PDB entry 7M7H | electron microscopy, 4.10 A resolution (low resolution: residue-level contacts below are approximate; hydrogen-bond / salt-bridge calls are withheld) | chains B and F of the 6 polymer chains in the assembly

== Chain B ==
Name: EryAI, 6-deoxyerythronolide-B synthase EryA3, modules 5 and 6 chimera
From: Saccharopolyspora erythraea
Notes: EC 2.3.1.94; fragment: EryA1  + EryA3
UniProt: chimeric construct of Q5UNP6, Q03133: residues 32-1485 from Q5UNP6 (Q5UNP6_SACER) positions 557-2010 (UniProt number = residue number + 525); residues 1491-1767 from Q03133 positions 2896-3172 (UniProt number = residue number + 1405)
Sequence (1784 residues; numbered 1 to 1784; the number before each row is that of its first residue):
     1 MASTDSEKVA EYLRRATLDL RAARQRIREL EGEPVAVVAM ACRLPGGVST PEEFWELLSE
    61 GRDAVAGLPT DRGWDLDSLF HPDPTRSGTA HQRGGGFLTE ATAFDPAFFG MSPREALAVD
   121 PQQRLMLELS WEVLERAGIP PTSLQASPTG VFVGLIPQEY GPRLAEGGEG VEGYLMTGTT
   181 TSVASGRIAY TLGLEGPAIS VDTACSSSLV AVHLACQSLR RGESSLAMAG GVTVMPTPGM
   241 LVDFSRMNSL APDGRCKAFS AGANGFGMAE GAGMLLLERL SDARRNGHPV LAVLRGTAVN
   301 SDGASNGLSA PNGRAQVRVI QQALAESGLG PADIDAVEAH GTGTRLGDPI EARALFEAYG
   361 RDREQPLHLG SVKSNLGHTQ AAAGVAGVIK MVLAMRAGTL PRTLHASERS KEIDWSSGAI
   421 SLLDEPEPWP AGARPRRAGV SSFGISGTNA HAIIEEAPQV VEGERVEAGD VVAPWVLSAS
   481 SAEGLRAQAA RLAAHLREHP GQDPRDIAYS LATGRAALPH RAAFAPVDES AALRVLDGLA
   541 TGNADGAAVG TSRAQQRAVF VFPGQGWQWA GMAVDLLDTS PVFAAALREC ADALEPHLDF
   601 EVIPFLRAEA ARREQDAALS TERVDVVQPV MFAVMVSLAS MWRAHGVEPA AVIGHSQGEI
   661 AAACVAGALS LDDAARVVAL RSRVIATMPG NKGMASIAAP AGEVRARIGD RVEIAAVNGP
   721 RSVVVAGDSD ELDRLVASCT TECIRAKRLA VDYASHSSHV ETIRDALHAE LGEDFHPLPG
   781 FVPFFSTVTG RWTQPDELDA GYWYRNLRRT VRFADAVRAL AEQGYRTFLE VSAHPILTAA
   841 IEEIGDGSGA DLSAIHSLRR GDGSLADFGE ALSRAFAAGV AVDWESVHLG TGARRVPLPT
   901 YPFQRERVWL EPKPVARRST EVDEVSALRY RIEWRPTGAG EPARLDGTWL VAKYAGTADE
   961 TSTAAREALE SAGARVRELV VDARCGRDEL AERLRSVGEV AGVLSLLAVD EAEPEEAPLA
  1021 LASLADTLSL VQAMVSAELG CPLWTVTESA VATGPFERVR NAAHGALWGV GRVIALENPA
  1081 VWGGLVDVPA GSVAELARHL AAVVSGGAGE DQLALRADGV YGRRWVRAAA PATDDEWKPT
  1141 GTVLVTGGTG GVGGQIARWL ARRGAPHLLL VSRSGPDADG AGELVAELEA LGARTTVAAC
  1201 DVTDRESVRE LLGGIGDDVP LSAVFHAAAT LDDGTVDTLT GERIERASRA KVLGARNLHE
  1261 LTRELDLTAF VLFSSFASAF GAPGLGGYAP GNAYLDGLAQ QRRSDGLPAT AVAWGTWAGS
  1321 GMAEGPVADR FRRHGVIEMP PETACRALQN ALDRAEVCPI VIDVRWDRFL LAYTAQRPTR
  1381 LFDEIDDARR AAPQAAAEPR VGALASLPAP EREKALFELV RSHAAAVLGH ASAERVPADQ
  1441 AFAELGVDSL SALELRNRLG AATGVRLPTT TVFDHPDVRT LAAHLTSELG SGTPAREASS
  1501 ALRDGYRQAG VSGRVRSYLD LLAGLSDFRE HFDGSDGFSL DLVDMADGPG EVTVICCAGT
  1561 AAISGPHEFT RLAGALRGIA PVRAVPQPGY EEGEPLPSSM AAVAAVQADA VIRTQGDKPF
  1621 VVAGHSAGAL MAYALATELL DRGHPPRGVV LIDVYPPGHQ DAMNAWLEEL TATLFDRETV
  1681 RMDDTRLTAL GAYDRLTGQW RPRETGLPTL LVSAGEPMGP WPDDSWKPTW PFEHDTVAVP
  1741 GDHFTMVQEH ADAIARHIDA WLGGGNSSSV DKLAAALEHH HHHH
Disordered / not traced: 913-937, 1364-1403, 1491-1784
Sequence notes: expression tag (1-31, 1768-1784); linker (1486-1490)
Curated features (UniProtKB/Swiss-Prot):
  - active site: S1626 (Nucleophile), H1743 (Proton acceptor)
  - binding site (substrate): T1560, A1627, D1653

== Chain F ==
Name: 1B2 (light chain)
From: Homo sapiens
Sequence (236 residues; row label = number of the first residue in the row):
     1 LFAIPLVVPF YSHSALDVVM TQSPLSLPVT PGEPASISCR SSQSLLHSNG YNYLDWYLQK
    61 PGQSPQLLIY LGSNRASGVP DRFSGSGSGT DFTLKISRVE AEDVGVYYCM QSLQTPRLTF
   121 GPGTKVDIKR TVAAPSVFIF PPSDEQLKSG TASVVCLLNN FYPRGAKVQW KVDNALQSGN
   181 SQESVTEQDS KDSTYSLSST LTLSKADYEK HKVYACEVTH QGLSSPVTKS FNRGEC
Disordered / not traced: 1-16, 173-177, 211-214, 232-236
Disulfide bonds: C39-C109, C156-C216

== Chain B / chain F interface ==
Pairs across the interface (23):
  M1(B) - Q114(F)
  M1(B) - T115(F)
  D5(B) - H47(F)
  D5(B) - Y53(F)
  K8(B) - S112(F)
  K8(B) - L113(F)
  K8(B) - Q114(F)
  K8(B) - T115(F)
  K8(B) - R117(F)
  V9(B) - Y53(F)
  Y12(B) - D55(F)
  Y12(B) - Y70(F)
  Y12(B) - L71(F)
  Y12(B) - S112(F)
  R15(B) - Y70(F)
  R15(B) - A76(F)
  R15(B) - S77(F)
  A16(B) - Y70(F)
  D19(B) - Y70(F)
  D19(B) - R75(F)
  D19(B) - A76(F)
  D19(B) - S77(F)
  A22(B) - S77(F)
Also at the interface, not in a pair above, chain F (15 interface residues in all): L54, L67

== In short ==
9 residues of chain B and 15 residues of chain F are in contact. UniProt lists active-site residues S1626(B)
and H1743(B) and 3 substrate-binding residues on chain B.
Here chain B is EryAI, 6-deoxyerythronolide-B synthase EryA3, modules 5 and 6 chimera (Saccharopolyspora
erythraea) and chain F is 1B2 (light chain) (Homo sapiens). Entry 7M7H (6-Deoxyerythronolide B synthase (DEBS)
module 1 in complex with antibody fragment 1B2: State 1') was determined by electron microscopy (same
publication as 7M7E, 7M7F, 7M7G, 7M7I and 7M7J).
